Entry 9JTS (electron microscopy, 3.36 A resolution); this record covers chains C and F of the 10 polymer chains in the assembly.

[Chain C]
Protein: V(D)J recombination-activating protein 1
Organism: Mus musculus
Notes: EC 3.1.-.-, 2.3.2.27
Reference sequence: P15919 (RAG1_MOUSE); residues 1-1040 here = UniProt positions 1-1040
Sequence (1040 residues; numbered 1 to 1040; the number before each row is that of its first residue):
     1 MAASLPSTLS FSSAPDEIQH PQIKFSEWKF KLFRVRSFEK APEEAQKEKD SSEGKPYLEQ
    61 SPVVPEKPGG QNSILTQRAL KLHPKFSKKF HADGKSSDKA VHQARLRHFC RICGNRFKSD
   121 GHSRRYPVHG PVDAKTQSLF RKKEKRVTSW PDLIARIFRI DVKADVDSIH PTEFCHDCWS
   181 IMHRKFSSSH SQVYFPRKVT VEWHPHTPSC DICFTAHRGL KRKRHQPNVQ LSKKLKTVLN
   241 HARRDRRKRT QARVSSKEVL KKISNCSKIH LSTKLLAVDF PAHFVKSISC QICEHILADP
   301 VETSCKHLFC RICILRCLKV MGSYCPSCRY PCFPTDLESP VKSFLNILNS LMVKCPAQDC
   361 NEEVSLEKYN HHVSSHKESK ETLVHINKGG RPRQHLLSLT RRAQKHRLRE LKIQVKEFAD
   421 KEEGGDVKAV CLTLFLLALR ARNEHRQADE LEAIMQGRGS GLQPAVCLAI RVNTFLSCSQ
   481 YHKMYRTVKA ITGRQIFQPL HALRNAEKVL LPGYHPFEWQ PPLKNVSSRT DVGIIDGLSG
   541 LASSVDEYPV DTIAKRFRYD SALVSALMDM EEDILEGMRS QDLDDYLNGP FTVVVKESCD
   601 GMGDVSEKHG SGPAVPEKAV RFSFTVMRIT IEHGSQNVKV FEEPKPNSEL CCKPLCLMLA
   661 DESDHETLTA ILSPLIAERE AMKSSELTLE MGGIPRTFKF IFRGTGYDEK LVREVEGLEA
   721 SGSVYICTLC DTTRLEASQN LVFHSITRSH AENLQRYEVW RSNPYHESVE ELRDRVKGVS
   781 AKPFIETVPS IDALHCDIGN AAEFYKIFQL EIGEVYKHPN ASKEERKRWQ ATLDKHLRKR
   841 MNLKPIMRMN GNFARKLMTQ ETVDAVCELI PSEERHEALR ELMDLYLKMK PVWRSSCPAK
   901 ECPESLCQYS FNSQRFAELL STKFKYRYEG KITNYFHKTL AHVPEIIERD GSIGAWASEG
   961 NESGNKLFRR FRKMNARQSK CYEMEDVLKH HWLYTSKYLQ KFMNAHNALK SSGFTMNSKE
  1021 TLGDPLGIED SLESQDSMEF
Not modelled in the structure: 1-384, 1008-1040
Ion coordination: Ca2+: Asp600, Gly601 (shared with 1 residue of chain G); Zn2+: Cys727, Cys730, His937, His942
Swiss-Prot annotation at these positions:
  - zinc finger: Cys290 to Arg329 (RING-type), Leu351 to Lys380 (RAG1-type)
  - DNA-binding region: Gly389 to Gln456 (NBD)
  - binding site (Zn(2+)): Cys266, His270, Cys290, Cys293, His295, Cys305, His307, Cys310, Cys313, Cys325, Cys328, Cys355, Cys360, His372, His376
  - binding site (a divalent metal cation): Asp600, Asp708, Glu962
  - site: Trp893 (Essential for DNA hairpin formation, participates in base-stacking interactions near the cleavage site)
  - cross-link: Lys233 (Glycyl lysine isopeptide (Lys-Gly) (interchain with G-Cter in ubiquitin))
  - mutagenesis: Lys233 (K233M: Abolishes autoubiquitination), His307 (H307A: Displays lower E3 ligase activity and affects the joining step of V(D)J recombination), Cys325 (C325G: Loss of E3 ligase activity and affects the joining step of V(D)J recombination), Arg391 (R391A: Defects in converting nicked products to hairpins; R391L: Impairs DNA-binding and hairpin formation while maintaining some nicking activity), Arg393 (R393A: Impairs DNA-binding and hairpin formation while maintaining some nicking activity), Arg401 (R401A: Allows robust hairpin activity), Arg402 (R402A: Defects in converting nicked products to hairpins), Lys405 (K405A: Reduced hairpin activity), His406 (H406A: Allows robust hairpin activity), Arg407 (R407A: Impairs DNA-binding and reduces hairpin formation without affecting nicking activity), Asn443 (N443A: Impairs DNA-binding; when associated with A-445), His445 (H445A: Impairs DNA-binding; when associated with A-443), 23 further mutagenesis entries in UniProt

[Chain F]
Molecule: 30-nt DNA strand
Sequence (30 nucleotides; row label = number of the first residue in the row):
     1 CGGGTTTTTG TTAAGGGCTG TATCACTGTG
Ion coordination: Ca2+: DG30 (shared with 1 residue of chain A)

[How chain C and chain F interact]
Pairs across the interface - 38 pairs, chain C then chain F:
  Lys388(C) with DG4(F), hydrogen bond to the base; DT5(F), sugar contact
  Gly389(C) with DG4(F), base contact; DT5(F), base contact; DT6(F), sugar contact
  Gly390(C) with DT5(F), hydrogen bond to the base; DT6(F), sugar contact
  Arg391(C) with DT6(F), hydrogen bond to the base; DT7(F), hydrogen bond to the base; DT8(F), hydrogen bond to the sugar
  Arg393(C) with DT7(F), salt bridge to the phosphate
  Gln394(C) with DT8(F), phosphate contact
  Leu399(C) with DT8(F), phosphate contact; DT9(F), phosphate contact
  Thr400(C) with DT9(F), hydrogen bond to the phosphate
  Arg402(C) with DT9(F), base contact; DG10(F), hydrogen bond to the base; DT11(F), hydrogen bond to the base
  Ala403(C) with DT8(F), sugar contact; DT9(F), phosphate contact
  His406(C) with DT8(F), salt bridge to the phosphate
  Arg407(C) with DT8(F), salt bridge to the phosphate
  Tyr485(C) with DT19(F), phosphate contact; DG20(F), hydrogen bond to the phosphate
  Lys489(C) with DG20(F), salt bridge to the phosphate
  Gln495(C) with DT19(F), phosphate contact
  Pro499(C) with DT19(F), phosphate contact
  His501(C) with DT19(F), salt bridge to the phosphate
  Lys608(C) with DT27(F), phosphate contact
  His609(C) with DC26(F), sugar contact; DT27(F), hydrogen bond to the phosphate
  Gly610(C) with DC26(F), phosphate contact
  Ser611(C) with DC26(F), phosphate contact
  Arg972(C) with DG28(F), salt bridge to the phosphate
  Lys973(C) with DG28(F), sugar contact
  Gln978(C) with DC26(F), sugar contact; DT27(F), sugar contact
  Tyr982(C) with DC24(F), base contact
Also at the interface, not in a pair above, chain C (29 interface residues in all): His482, Ser606, Ser979, Lys980
Also at the interface, not in a pair above, chain F (17 interface residues in all): DC18, DT21, DA25

[Summary]
29 residues of chain C face 17 of chain F across their interface; the contacts include 10 hydrogen bonds and 6
salt bridges. Polar pairs include Lys388(C)-DG4(F), Gly390(C)-DT5(F) and Arg391(C)-DT6(F).
Here chain C is V(D)J recombination-activating protein 1 (Mus musculus) and chain F is a 30-nt DNA strand.
Entry 9JTS (CryoEM structure of mouse RAG SEC-1DNA (12RSS side)) was determined by electron microscopy,
deposited together with 9JPU, 9JPX, 9JQN and 9JTU.
